3R1N - chain A; structure by X-ray diffraction, 2.09 A resolution.

[Chain A]
Molecule: MAP kinase-activated protein kinase 3
Organism: Homo sapiens
Notes: EC 2.7.11.1; fragment: Kinase domain
UniProt: Q16644 (MAPK3_HUMAN); numbering as in UniProt (aligned over 33-349)
Chain sequence (317 residues; each row starts with the number of its first residue):
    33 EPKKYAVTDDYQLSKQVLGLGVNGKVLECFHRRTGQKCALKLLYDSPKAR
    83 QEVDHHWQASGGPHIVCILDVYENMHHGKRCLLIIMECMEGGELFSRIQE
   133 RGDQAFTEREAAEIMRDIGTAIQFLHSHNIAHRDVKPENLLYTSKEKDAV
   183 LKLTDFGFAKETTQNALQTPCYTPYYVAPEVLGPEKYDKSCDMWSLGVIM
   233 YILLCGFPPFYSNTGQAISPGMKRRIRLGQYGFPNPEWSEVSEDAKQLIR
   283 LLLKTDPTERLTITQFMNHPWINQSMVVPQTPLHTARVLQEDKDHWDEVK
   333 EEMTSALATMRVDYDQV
Not modelled in the structure: 135-136, 196-215, 243-262, 349
Swiss-Prot annotation at these positions:
  - region: S307 to R343 (Autoinhibitory helix), D345 to V349 (p38 MAPK-binding site)
  - motif: M335 to V344 (Nuclear export signal (NES))
  - active site: D166 (Proton acceptor)
  - binding site (ATP): L50 to V58, K73
  - modified residue: T201 (Phosphothreonine), S251 (Phosphoserine), S307 (Phosphoserine), T313 (Phosphothreonine)
Ligand contacts: 05B (2'-[2-(1,3-benzodioxol-5-yl)pyrimidin-4-yl]-5',6'-dihydrospiro[piperidine-4,7'-pyrrolo[3,2-c]pyridin]-4'(1'H)-one): L50, G51, L52, G53, V58, A71, K73, M118, E119, C120, M121, E122, G124, E170, N171, L173, T186, D187

[In short]
Bound to chain A: compound 05B. UniProt lists active-site residue D166 and 10 ATP-binding residues.
Chain A is MAP kinase-activated protein kinase 3 (Homo sapiens); the structure, MK3 kinase bound to Compound
5b, was determined by X-ray diffraction, deposited together with 3R2B, 3R2Y and 3R30.
